Entry 8I1V (electron microscopy, 2.60 A resolution); this record covers chains A and L of the 14 polymer chains in the assembly.

== Chain A ==
Protein: Major capsid protein
Source organism: Salmonella phage P22
UniProt: P26747 (CAPSD_BPP22); residues 1-430 here = UniProt positions 1-430
Sequence (430 residues; numbered 1 to 430; the number before each row is that of its first residue):
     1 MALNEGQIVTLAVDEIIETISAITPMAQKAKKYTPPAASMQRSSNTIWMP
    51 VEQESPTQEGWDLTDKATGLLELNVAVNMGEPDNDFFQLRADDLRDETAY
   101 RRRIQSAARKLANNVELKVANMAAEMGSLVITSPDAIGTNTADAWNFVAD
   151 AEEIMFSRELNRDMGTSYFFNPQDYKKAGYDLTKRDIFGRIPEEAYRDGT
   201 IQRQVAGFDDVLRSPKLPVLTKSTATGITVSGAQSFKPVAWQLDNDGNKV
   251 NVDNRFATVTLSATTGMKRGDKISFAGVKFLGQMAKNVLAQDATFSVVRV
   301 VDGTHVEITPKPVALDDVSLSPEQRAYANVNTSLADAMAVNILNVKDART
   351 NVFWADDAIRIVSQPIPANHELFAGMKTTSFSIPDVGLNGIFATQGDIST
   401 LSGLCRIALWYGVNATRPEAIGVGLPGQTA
Not modelled in the structure: 1, 193-206
Swiss-Prot annotation at these positions:
  - site: Asp14 (Essential for binding to the capsid assembly scaffolding protein), Trp61 (Involved in capsid stabilization and maturation)
  - mutagenesis: Glu5 (E5A: Impaired phage growth; probable capsid protein misfolding), Asp14 (D14A: Impaired phage growth; inability of the mutant capsid protein to interact properly with scaffolding protein), Glu15 (E15A: Decreased phage growth), Glu18 (E18A: Decreased phage growth), Trp61 (W61N/V: Drastically decreases capsid stability), Trp241 (W241A: Cold-sensitive phenotype probably due to an assembly defect), Gln242 (Q242A: Cold-sensitive phenotype probably due to an assembly defect), Leu243 (L243A: No effect on phage production), Asp244 (D244A: Lethal. Complete loss of procapsids assembly), Asn245 (N245A: Slight decrease in phage production), Asp246 (D246A: Lethal. Complete loss of procapsids assembly, assembles as tubes instead), Lys249 (K249A: No effect on phage production), 3 further mutagenesis entries in UniProt
What the authors report for this chain:
  - mutagenesis - W48Q, A108V, D174G, D174N, F353L, G403D, Y411H, P418S: decreased stability (citing earlier work)
  - conformationally variable residues (order/disorder transition): Glu194 to Phe208

== Chain L ==
Protein: Scaffolding protein
Source organism: Salmonella phage P22
UniProt: P26748 (VG08_BPP22); residues 1-303 here = UniProt positions 1-303
Sequence (303 residues; each row starts with the number of its first residue):
     1 MEPTTEIQATEDLTLSGDHAAASADSLVVDNANDNAGQEEGFEIVLKDDE
    51 TAPKQDPAKNAEFARRRIERKRQRELEQQMEAVKRGELPESLRVNPDLPP
   101 QPDINAYLSEEGLAKYDYDNSRALAAFNAANTEWLMKAQDARSNAVAEQG
   151 RKTQEFTQQSAQYVEAARKHYDAAEKLNIPDYQEKEDAFMQLVPPAVGAD
   201 IMRLFPEKSAALMYHLGANPEKARQLLAMDGQSALIELTRLSERLTLKPR
   251 GKQISSAPPADQPITGDVSAANKDAIRKQMDAAASKGDVETYRKLKAKLK
   301 GIR
Not modelled in the structure: 1-270, 301-303
Swiss-Prot annotation at these positions:
  - region: Ala275 to Arg303 (Interaction with the capsid protein)

== Chain A / chain L interface ==
Pairs across the interface - 19 pairs, chain A then chain L:
  Asn4(A) with Ser285(L), hydrogen bond
  Gly6(A) with Ala284(L); Ser285(L); Gly287(L)
  Gln7(A) with Ala284(L), hydrogen bond (backbone-backbone)
  Thr10(A) with Ala284(L), hydrogen bond (side chain-backbone); Gly287(L); Val289(L); Tyr292(L)
  Leu11(A) with Tyr292(L)
  Val13(A) with Val289(L), hydrophobic
  Asp14(A) with Tyr292(L); Arg293(L), salt bridge; Lys296(L), salt bridge
  Ile17(A) with Arg293(L)
  Glu18(A) with Arg293(L), salt bridge; Lys296(L)
  Arg101(A) with Tyr292(L); Lys296(L)
Also at the interface, not in a pair above, chain A (11 interface residues in all): Val9
Also at the interface, not in a pair above, chain L (9 interface residues in all): Asp281, Asp288

== Summary ==
The interface between chain A and chain L involves 11 residues on one side and 9 on the other, with 3 hydrogen
bonds and 3 salt bridges. Polar pairs include Asp14(A)-Arg293(L), Asp14(A)-Lys296(L) and Glu18(A)-Arg293(L).
The paper reports that W48Q, A108V and D174G of chain A, among others, reduce stability; conformational
variability at Glu194(A); 8 substitutions were tested in all.
Chain A is Major capsid protein and chain L is Scaffolding protein, both from Salmonella phage P22; the
structure, The asymmetric unit of P22 procapsid, was determined by electron microscopy, deposited together
with 8I1T.
